Entry 7Z2Z (electron microscopy, 3.07 A resolution); this record covers chains A and B of the 22 polymer chains in the assembly.

# Chain A
Molecule: DNA-directed RNA polymerase III subunit RPC1
From: Saccharomyces cerevisiae S288C
Notes: EC 2.7.7.6
Reference sequence: P04051 (RPC1_YEAST); numbering as in UniProt (aligned over 1-1460)
Chain sequence (1460 residues; row label = number of the first residue in the row):
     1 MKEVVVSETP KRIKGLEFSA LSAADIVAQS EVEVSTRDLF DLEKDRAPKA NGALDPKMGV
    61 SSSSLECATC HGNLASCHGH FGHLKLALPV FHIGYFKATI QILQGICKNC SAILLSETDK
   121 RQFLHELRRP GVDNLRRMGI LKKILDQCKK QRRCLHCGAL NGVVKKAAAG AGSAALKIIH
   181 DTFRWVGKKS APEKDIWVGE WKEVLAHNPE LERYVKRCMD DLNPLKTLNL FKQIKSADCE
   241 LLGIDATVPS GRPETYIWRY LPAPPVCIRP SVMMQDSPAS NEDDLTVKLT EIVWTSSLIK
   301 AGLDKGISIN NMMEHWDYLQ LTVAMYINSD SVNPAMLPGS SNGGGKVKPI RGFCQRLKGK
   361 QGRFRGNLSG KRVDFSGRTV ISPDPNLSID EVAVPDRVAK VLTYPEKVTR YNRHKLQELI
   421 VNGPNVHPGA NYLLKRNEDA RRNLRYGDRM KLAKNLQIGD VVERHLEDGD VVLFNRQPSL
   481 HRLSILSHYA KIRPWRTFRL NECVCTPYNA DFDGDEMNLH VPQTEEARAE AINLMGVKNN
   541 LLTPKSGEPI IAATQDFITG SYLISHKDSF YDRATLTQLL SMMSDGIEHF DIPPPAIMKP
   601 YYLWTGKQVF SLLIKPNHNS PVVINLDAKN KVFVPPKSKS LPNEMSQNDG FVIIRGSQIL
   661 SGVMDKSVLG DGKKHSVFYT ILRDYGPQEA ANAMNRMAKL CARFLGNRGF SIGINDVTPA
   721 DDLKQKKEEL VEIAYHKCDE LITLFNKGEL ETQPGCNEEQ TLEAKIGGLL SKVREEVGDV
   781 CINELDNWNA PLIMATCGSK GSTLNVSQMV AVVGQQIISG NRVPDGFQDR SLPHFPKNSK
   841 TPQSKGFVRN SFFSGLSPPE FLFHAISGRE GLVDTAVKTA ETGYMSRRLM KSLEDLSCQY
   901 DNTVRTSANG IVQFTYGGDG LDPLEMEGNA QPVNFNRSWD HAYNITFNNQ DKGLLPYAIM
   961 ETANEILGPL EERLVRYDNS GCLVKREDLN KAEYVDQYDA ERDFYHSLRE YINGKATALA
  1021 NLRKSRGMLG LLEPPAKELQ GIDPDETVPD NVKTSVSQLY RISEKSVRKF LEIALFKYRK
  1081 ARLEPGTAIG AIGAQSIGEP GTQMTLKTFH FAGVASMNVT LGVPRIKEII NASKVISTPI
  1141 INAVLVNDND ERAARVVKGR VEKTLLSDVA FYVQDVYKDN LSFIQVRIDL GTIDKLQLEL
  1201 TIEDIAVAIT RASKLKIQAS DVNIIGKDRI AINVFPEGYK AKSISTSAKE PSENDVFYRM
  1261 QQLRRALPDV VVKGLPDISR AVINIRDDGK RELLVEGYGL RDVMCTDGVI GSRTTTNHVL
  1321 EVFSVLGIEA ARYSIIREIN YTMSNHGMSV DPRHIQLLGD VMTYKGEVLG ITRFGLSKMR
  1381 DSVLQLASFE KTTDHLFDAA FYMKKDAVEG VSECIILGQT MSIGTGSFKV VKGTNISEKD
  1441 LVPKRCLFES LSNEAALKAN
Unresolved in the structure: 1, 274-279, 341-347, 1237-1251
Swiss-Prot annotation at these positions:
  - region: P858 to E870 (Bridging helix)
  - binding site (Zn(2+)): C67, C70, C77, H80, C107, C110, C154
  - binding site (Mg(2+)): D511, D513, D515
  - mutagenesis: T506 (T506I: Temperature-sensitive), N509 (N509Y: Temperature-sensitive), N518 (N518Q: Temperature-sensitive)
Metal / ion sites: Zn2+ site 1: C67, C70, C77, H80; Zn2+ site 2: C107, C110, C154, C157; Mg2+ site 1: D511, D513, D515 (shared with 1 residue of chain R); Mg2+ site 2: D511, D513 (shared with 2 residues of chain I; 1 residue of chain R)
Small-molecule neighbours: 4QM ((3R,5S,7R,8R,9S,10S,12S,13R,14S,17R)-10,13-dimethyl-17-[(2R)-pentan-2-yl]-2,3,4,5,6,7,8,9,11,12,14,15,16,17-tetradecahydro-1H-cyclopenta[a]phenanthrene-3,7,12-triol): K1134, V1135, D1277, Y1298, H1318, L1320, E1321, S1324
Reported in the primary citation:
  - Mg2+ coordination: D511, D513, D515

# Chain B
Molecule: DNA-directed RNA polymerase III subunit RPC2
From: Saccharomyces cerevisiae S288C
Notes: EC 2.7.7.6
Reference sequence: P22276 (RPC2_YEAST); residues 1-1149 here = UniProt positions 1-1149
Chain sequence (1149 residues; row label = number of the first residue in the row):
     1 MVAATKRRKT HIHKHVKDEA FDDLLKPVYK GKKLTDEINT AQDKWHLLPA FLKVKGLVKQ
    61 HLDSFNYFVD TDLKKIIKAN QLILSDVDPE FYLKYVDIRV GKKSSSSTKD YLTPPHECRL
   121 RDMTYSAPIY VDIEYTRGRN IIMHKDVEIG RMPIMLRSNK CILYDADESK MAKLNECPLD
   181 PGGYFIVNGT EKVILVQEQL SKNRIIVEAD EKKGIVQASV TSSTHERKSK TYVITKNGKI
   241 YLKHNSIAEE IPIAIVLKAC GILSDLEIMQ LVCGNDSSYQ DIFAVNLEES SKLDIYTQQQ
   301 ALEYIGAKVK TMRRQKLTIL QEGIEAIATT VIAHLTVEAL DFREKALYIA MMTRRVVMAM
   361 YNPKMIDDRD YVGNKRLELA GQLISLLFED LFKKFNNDFK LSIDKVLKKP NRAMEYDALL
   421 SINVHSNNIT SGLNRAISTG NWSLKRFKME RAGVTHVLSR LSYISALGMM TRISSQFEKS
   481 RKVSGPRALQ PSQFGMLCTA DTPEGEACGL VKNLALMTHI TTDDEEEPIK KLCYVLGVED
   541 ITLIDSASLH LNYGVYLNGT LIGSIRFPTK FVTQFRHLRR TGKVSEFISI YSNSHQMAVH
   601 IATDGGRICR PLIIVSDGQS RVKDIHLRKL LDGELDFDDF LKLGLVEYLD VNEENDSYIA
   661 LYEKDIVPSM THLEIEPFTI LGAVAGLIPY PHHNQSPRNT YQCAMGKQAI GAIAYNQFKR
   721 IDTLLYLMTY PQQPMVKTKT IELIDYDKLP AGQNATVAVM SYSGYDIEDA LVLNKSSIDR
   781 GFGRCETRRK TTTVLKRYAN HTQDIIGGMR VDENGDPIWQ HQSLGPDGLG EVGMKVQSGQ
   841 IYINKSVPTN SADAPNPNNV NVQTQYREAP VIYRGPEPSH IDQVMMSVSD NDQALIKVLL
   901 RQNRRPELGD KFSSRHGQKG VCGIIVKQED MPFNDQGIVP DIIMNPHGFP SRMTVGKMIE
   961 LISGKAGVLN GTLEYGTCFG GSKLEDMSKI LVDQGFNYSG KDMLYSGITG ECLQAYIFFG
  1021 PIYYQKLKHM VLDKMHARAR GPRAVLTRQP TEGRSRDGGL RLGEMERDCV IAYGASQLLL
  1081 ERLMISSDAF EVDVCDKCGL MGYSGWCTTC KSAENIIKMT IPYAAKLLFQ ELLSMNIAPR
  1141 LRLEDIFQQ
Unresolved in the structure: 1-35, 853-862
Swiss-Prot annotation at these positions:
  - zinc finger: C1095 to C1110 (C4-type)
  - binding site (Zn(2+)): C1095, C1098, C1107, C1110
Metal / ion sites: Zn2+: C1095, C1098, C1107, C1110

# Chain A / chain B interface
Pairs across the interface - 345 pairs, chain A then chain B:
  P10(A) - D1145(B)
  P10(A) - I1146(B)
  P10(A) - F1147(B)  hydrophobic
  K11(A) - I1117(B)
  K11(A) - M1119(B)
  K11(A) - E1144(B)
  K11(A) - D1145(B)  salt bridge
  K11(A) - I1146(B)
  R12(A) - L1143(B)
  R12(A) - E1144(B)  salt bridge
  R12(A) - I1146(B)
  I13(A) - M1119(B)  hydrophobic
  I13(A) - L1141(B)  hydrophobic
  I13(A) - R1142(B)
  I13(A) - L1143(B)  hydrophobic
  I13(A) - E1144(B)
  K14(A) - R1142(B)  hydrogen bond (backbone-backbone)
  K14(A) - E1144(B)  salt bridge
  G15(A) - R1140(B)
  G15(A) - R1142(B)  hydrogen bond (backbone-backbone)
  L16(A) - F1129(B)  hydrophobic
  L16(A) - P1139(B)
  L16(A) - R1140(B)
  L16(A) - L1141(B)  hydrophobic
  E17(A) - A1138(B)
  E17(A) - P1139(B)
  E17(A) - R1140(B)  hydrogen bond (backbone-backbone)
  E17(A) - R1142(B)  salt bridge
  F18(A) - I1137(B)  hydrophobic
  F18(A) - A1138(B)
  S19(A) - N1136(B)
  S19(A) - I1137(B)
  S19(A) - A1138(B)  hydrogen bond (backbone-backbone)
  A20(A) - N1136(B)
  L21(A) - L1133(B)
  L21(A) - N1136(B)  hydrogen bond (backbone-side chain)
  L21(A) - A1138(B)  hydrophobic
  A28(A) - T1108(B)
  A28(A) - T1109(B)
  A28(A) - K1111(B)
  Q29(A) - L1133(B)
  E31(A) - T1108(B)  hydrogen bond
  T69(A) - Y1103(B)
  C70(A) - Y1103(B)  hydrophobic
  L74(A) - V1045(B)  hydrophobic
  L74(A) - R1048(B)  hydrogen bond (backbone-side chain)
  A75(A) - R1048(B)
  H78(A) - F1090(B)
  H78(A) - E1091(B)
  H78(A) - Y1103(B)
  H78(A) - K1126(B)  hydrogen bond (backbone-side chain)
  H78(A) - Q1130(B)
  G79(A) - Q1130(B)
  H80(A) - Y1103(B)
  F81(A) - Q1130(B)
  F81(A) - L1133(B)  hydrophobic
  F81(A) - S1134(B)
  H92(A) - N1136(B)
  Y95(A) - N1136(B)  hydrogen bond (side chain-backbone)
  T255(A) - N1136(B)  hydrogen bond (backbone-side chain)
  P262(A) - L1133(B)
  P264(A) - S1134(B)
  P265(A) - Q1130(B)
  C267(A) - L1046(B)
  I268(A) - L1046(B)
  I268(A) - L1127(B)  hydrophobic
  I268(A) - Q1130(B)
  I268(A) - E1131(B)
  I327(A) - M1135(B)  hydrophobic
  F353(A) - S1134(B)
  F353(A) - M1135(B)  hydrophobic
  R356(A) - E1131(B)  salt bridge
  L357(A) - E1131(B)
  R363(A) - L1046(B)
  R363(A) - L1127(B)
  R363(A) - E1131(B)  salt bridge
  F364(A) - L1128(B)  hydrophobic
  R365(A) - R1061(B)
  R365(A) - E1064(B)  salt bridge
  G366(A) - R1061(B)  hydrogen bond (backbone-side chain)
  N367(A) - Q1049(B)  hydrogen bond (backbone-side chain)
  N367(A) - A1124(B)
  L368(A) - A1124(B)  hydrophobic
  L368(A) - A1125(B)
  S369(A) - E1064(B)  hydrogen bond
  G370(A) - R1061(B)  hydrogen bond (backbone-side chain)
  G370(A) - L1062(B)
  K371(A) - Q1049(B)
  K371(A) - R1061(B)  hydrogen bond (backbone-side chain)
  K371(A) - L1062(B)  hydrogen bond (backbone-backbone)
  K371(A) - L1083(B)
  K371(A) - S1087(B)
  K371(A) - D1088(B)
  R372(A) - P1050(B)
  R372(A) - T1051(B)
  R372(A) - E1052(B)
  R372(A) - G1059(B)  hydrogen bond (side chain-backbone)
  R372(A) - L1060(B)
  R372(A) - R1061(B)
  R372(A) - S1087(B)  hydrogen bond (backbone-side chain)
  V373(A) - G1059(B)
  V373(A) - L1060(B)  hydrogen bond (backbone-backbone)
  V373(A) - R1082(B)
  V373(A) - S1086(B)
  D374(A) - R1038(B)  salt bridge
  D374(A) - A1039(B)
  D374(A) - R1040(B)
  D374(A) - R1043(B)  salt bridge
  D374(A) - P1050(B)
  D374(A) - R1082(B)  hydrogen bond (backbone-side chain)
  D374(A) - S1086(B)  hydrogen bond (backbone-backbone)
  F375(A) - R1038(B)  hydrogen bond (backbone-backbone)
  F375(A) - A1039(B)
  F375(A) - R1082(B)
  S376(A) - A1037(B)
  S376(A) - R1038(B)  hydrogen bond (backbone-backbone)
  S376(A) - L1060(B)  hydrogen bond (side chain-backbone)
  G377(A) - H1036(B)
  G377(A) - L1060(B)
  R378(A) - K1034(B)
  R378(A) - M1035(B)
  R378(A) - H1036(B)  hydrogen bond (backbone-backbone)
  T379(A) - V1031(B)
  T379(A) - M1035(B)
  S382(A) - V921(B)
  S382(A) - C922(B)
  P383(A) - Y765(B)
  D384(A) - Y765(B)  hydrogen bond
  P385(A) - G764(B)
  P385(A) - Y765(B)
  N386(A) - Y765(B)  hydrogen bond
  R397(A) - M1035(B)
  V398(A) - M1035(B)  hydrophobic
  V401(A) - A1037(B)  hydrophobic
  V401(A) - A1039(B)
  L402(A) - R1038(B)
  Y432(A) - R1040(B)
  R441(A) - R1040(B)
  E463(A) - R1040(B)  salt bridge
  L473(A) - L1078(B)  hydrophobic
  N475(A) - E1066(B)
  Q477(A) - E1066(B)  hydrogen bond
  S479(A) - M1065(B)
  S479(A) - E1066(B)  hydrogen bond
  S479(A) - C1069(B)
  H481(A) - C1069(B)
  R482(A) - A1072(B)  hydrogen bond (side chain-backbone)
  R482(A) - Y1073(B)  hydrogen bond (backbone-side chain)
  L483(A) - Y1073(B)
  I485(A) - C1069(B)  hydrophobic
  I485(A) - Y1073(B)  hydrogen bond (backbone-side chain)
  L486(A) - Y1073(B)
  W495(A) - E907(B)
  W495(A) - L908(B)  hydrophobic
  R496(A) - E877(B)  salt bridge
  R496(A) - E907(B)  salt bridge
  R496(A) - V1031(B)
  R496(A) - L1032(B)
  R496(A) - M1035(B)
  T497(A) - L908(B)
  T497(A) - G909(B)
  T497(A) - V1031(B)
  E502(A) - G764(B)
  E502(A) - I767(B)
  C505(A) - E768(B)  hydrogen bond
  A510(A) - E768(B)
  D511(A) - E768(B)
  D511(A) - D769(B)
  F512(A) - E768(B)
  F512(A) - D769(B)
  F512(A) - V921(B)
  D513(A) - D769(B)
  D513(A) - K911(B)
  D513(A) - K919(B)  salt bridge
  D513(A) - V921(B)
  G514(A) - K911(B)
  G514(A) - V921(B)
  E516(A) - K1034(B)
  N518(A) - L1060(B)
  H520(A) - R1082(B)  hydrogen bond
  V521(A) - R1082(B)  hydrogen bond (backbone-side chain)
  P522(A) - E1081(B)
  Q523(A) - E1081(B)
  Q523(A) - S1086(B)
  T524(A) - E1081(B)
  A527(A) - L1078(B)
  A527(A) - E1081(B)
  E530(A) - A1075(B)
  E530(A) - S1076(B)  hydrogen bond (side chain-backbone)
  E530(A) - Q1077(B)  hydrogen bond (side chain-backbone)
  E530(A) - L1078(B)
  L534(A) - Y1073(B)
  M535(A) - Y1073(B)  hydrophobic
  M535(A) - L1078(B)  hydrophobic
  N540(A) - Y1073(B)
  Q555(A) - I767(B)
  Q555(A) - N945(B)
  Q555(A) - H947(B)
  D556(A) - S761(B)  hydrogen bond
  D556(A) - I767(B)
  D556(A) - N945(B)  hydrogen bond
  D556(A) - H947(B)  salt bridge
  F557(A) - I767(B)  hydrophobic
  T559(A) - H947(B)
  A702(A) - S763(B)
  A702(A) - G764(B)
  L705(A) - S761(B)
  G706(A) - S761(B)
  G706(A) - L1013(B)
  N707(A) - S1006(B)  hydrogen bond
  N707(A) - L1013(B)
  R708(A) - L1013(B)
  R708(A) - Q1014(B)  hydrogen bond (backbone-backbone)
  R708(A) - A1015(B)
  G709(A) - A1015(B)
  F710(A) - V759(B)
  F710(A) - M760(B)
  F710(A) - S761(B)
  F710(A) - P946(B)
  F710(A) - H947(B)
  F710(A) - A1015(B)
  S711(A) - V759(B)  hydrogen bond (side chain-backbone)
  S711(A) - M760(B)
  S711(A) - K1001(B)
  S711(A) - Y1016(B)
  S711(A) - I1017(B)
  I712(A) - P946(B)  hydrophobic
  I712(A) - M958(B)  hydrophobic
  I712(A) - K1001(B)
  I712(A) - F1018(B)
  G713(A) - M958(B)
  G713(A) - K1001(B)
  I714(A) - M958(B)  hydrophobic
  I714(A) - I962(B)  hydrophobic
  N715(A) - S999(B)
  N715(A) - K1001(B)
  D716(A) - K1001(B)  salt bridge
  M794(A) - H947(B)
  M794(A) - P950(B)  hydrophobic
  S799(A) - H947(B)
  K800(A) - H947(B)
  K800(A) - S951(B)
  N805(A) - P950(B)
  N805(A) - M953(B)
  Q808(A) - M953(B)
  M809(A) - P950(B)
  M809(A) - M953(B)  hydrophobic
  G826(A) - Y371(B)
  F827(A) - Y371(B)
  F827(A) - S492(B)
  F827(A) - V651(B)
  F827(A) - E654(B)
  F827(A) - N655(B)
  Q828(A) - H595(B)  hydrogen bond
  Q828(A) - N655(B)  hydrogen bond (backbone-side chain)
  D829(A) - H595(B)  salt bridge
  R830(A) - E654(B)  hydrogen bond (side chain-backbone)
  R830(A) - N655(B)  hydrogen bond (side chain-backbone)
  R830(A) - S657(B)  hydrogen bond (side chain-backbone)
  S831(A) - P491(B)
  L832(A) - P491(B)
  L832(A) - F494(B)  hydrophobic
  P833(A) - E654(B)
  P833(A) - S657(B)
  P833(A) - Y658(B)
  P833(A) - I659(B)  hydrogen bond (backbone-backbone)
  H834(A) - F494(B)
  H834(A) - Y658(B)
  H834(A) - I659(B)
  H834(A) - E674(B)  salt bridge
  F835(A) - Y658(B)
  P836(A) - Y658(B)
  K837(A) - N655(B)
  F852(A) - H693(B)  hydrogen bond (backbone-side chain)
  F852(A) - N694(B)
  F852(A) - Q695(B)
  F852(A) - M953(B)  hydrophobic
  F852(A) - V955(B)
  F853(A) - H693(B)
  S854(A) - H693(B)
  G855(A) - H692(B)
  G855(A) - H693(B)
  L856(A) - H692(B)  hydrogen bond (backbone-backbone)
  L856(A) - F979(B)
  S857(A) - F979(B)
  P858(A) - L661(B)  hydrophobic
  P858(A) - Y662(B)
  P858(A) - F979(B)  hydrophobic
  P859(A) - L661(B)
  F861(A) - I680(B)  hydrophobic
  F861(A) - P691(B)
  F861(A) - H692(B)
  F861(A) - F979(B)  hydrophobic
  L862(A) - F494(B)  hydrophobic
  L862(A) - T499(B)
  H864(A) - Q695(B)
  H864(A) - S696(B)  hydrogen bond (side chain-backbone)
  A865(A) - L489(B)  hydrophobic
  A865(A) - S696(B)  hydrogen bond (backbone-side chain)
  I866(A) - L489(B)  hydrophobic
  I866(A) - P491(B)  hydrophobic
  R869(A) - R487(B)
  R869(A) - L489(B)
  R869(A) - T499(B)
  R869(A) - T502(B)  hydrogen bond
  R869(A) - G509(B)
  V873(A) - R487(B)
  V873(A) - C508(B)  hydrophobic
  A876(A) - G505(B)
  A876(A) - E506(B)
  V877(A) - R481(B)
  V877(A) - K482(B)
  V877(A) - R487(B)
  R887(A) - E1064(B)  salt bridge
  M890(A) - D1068(B)
  E894(A) - R1067(B)  salt bridge
  A1088(A) - I1071(B)
  A1088(A) - A1072(B)
  I1092(A) - A1072(B)
  Q1095(A) - C1069(B)
  Q1095(A) - A1072(B)
  Y1258(A) - S291(B)
  Y1258(A) - K292(B)
  Q1261(A) - E288(B)
  R1265(A) - V285(B)
  R1265(A) - E288(B)  salt bridge
  F1397(A) - I1137(B)  hydrophobic
  I1415(A) - R1067(B)
  I1415(A) - L1083(B)  hydrophobic
  I1416(A) - P1122(B)
  I1416(A) - A1125(B)
  L1417(A) - P1122(B)
  L1417(A) - L1141(B)  hydrophobic
  G1418(A) - L1080(B)
  G1418(A) - M1084(B)
  G1418(A) - P1122(B)
  Q1419(A) - L1080(B)
  T1420(A) - Q1077(B)
  T1420(A) - L1080(B)
  M1421(A) - L1079(B)  hydrophobic
  G1424(A) - G1074(B)
  T1425(A) - G1074(B)  hydrogen bond (side chain-backbone)
  T1425(A) - A1075(B)
  T1425(A) - S1076(B)  hydrogen bond
  G1426(A) - S1076(B)  hydrogen bond (backbone-side chain)
Also at the interface, not in a pair above, chain A (190 interface residues in all): T9, D25, I26, W258, P270, Y326, V380, I381, L480, E526, A531, T554, V717, G801, P824, L872, T879, E881, A1091, L1396, A1400, V1411, I1423
Also at the interface, not in a pair above, chain B (174 interface residues in all): S484, A488, A500, D501, N593, D656, P677, L681, N699, Y762, A770, G920, G923, I925, F949, I959, C978, L984, Y998, I1008, T1009, T1047, G1063, D1096, S1104, I1121, L1132

# In short
Chain A and chain B form an interface of 190 and 174 residues respectively; the contacts include 56 hydrogen
bonds and 20 salt bridges. Polar pairs include K11(A)-D1145(B), R12(A)-E1144(B) and K14(A)-E1144(B). Bound to
chain A: compound 4QM. From the paper: Mg2+ coordination by D511(A), D513(A) and D515(A).
Chain A is DNA-directed RNA polymerase III subunit RPC1 and chain B is DNA-directed RNA polymerase III subunit
RPC2, both from Saccharomyces cerevisiae S288C; the structure, Structure of yeast RNA Polymerase III-DNA-Ty1
integrase complex (Pol III-DNA-IN1) at 3.1 A, was determined by electron microscopy together with 7Z0H, 7Z30,
7Z31 and 8BWS from the same study.
